9JB1 - chains FO and FP of the 12 polymer chains in the assembly; structure by electron microscopy, 2.50 A resolution.

== Chain FO (and FP) ==
Name: Amyloid-beta precursor protein
Notes: chain FP of this document is another copy of the same molecule, construct and numbering; everything in this record applies to it too
Reference sequence: P05067 (A4_HUMAN); residues 1-42 here correspond to UniProt positions 672-713 (UniProt number = residue number + 671)
Chain sequence (42 residues; each row starts with the number of its first residue):
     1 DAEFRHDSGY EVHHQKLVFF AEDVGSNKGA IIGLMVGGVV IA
Unresolved in the structure: 1-8
Modified / non-standard residues: D23 (D-aspartic acid; DAS)
Construct notes: modified residue (23)

== How chain FO and chain FP interact ==
Contacting residue pairs - 81 pairs, chain FO then chain FP:
  G9(FO) with G9(FP)
  Y10(FO) with G9(FP), hydrogen bond (backbone-backbone); Y10(FP), hydrophobic; E11(FP), hydrogen bond (backbone-backbone)
  E11(FO) with E11(FP)
  V12(FO) with E11(FP), hydrogen bond (backbone-backbone); V12(FP); H13(FP), hydrogen bond (backbone-backbone); Q15(FP), hydrogen bond (backbone-side chain)
  H13(FO) with H13(FP); Q15(FP)
  H14(FO) with H13(FP), hydrogen bond (backbone-backbone); H14(FP), hydrogen bond (backbone-backbone)
  Q15(FO) with H14(FP), hydrogen bond (backbone-backbone); Q15(FP), hydrogen bond; K16(FP), hydrogen bond (backbone-backbone)
  K16(FO) with K16(FP)
  L17(FO) with K16(FP), hydrogen bond (backbone-backbone); L17(FP); V18(FP), hydrogen bond (backbone-backbone)
  V18(FO) with V18(FP)
  F19(FO) with V18(FP), hydrogen bond (backbone-backbone); F19(FP), hydrophobic; F20(FP), hydrogen bond (backbone-backbone)
  F20(FO) with F20(FP), hydrophobic
  A21(FO) with F20(FP), hydrogen bond (backbone-backbone); A21(FP); E22(FP), hydrogen bond (backbone-backbone)
  E22(FO) with E22(FP)
  D23(FO) with E22(FP), hydrogen bond (backbone-backbone); D23(FP)
  V24(FO) with E22(FP); D23(FP), hydrogen bond (backbone-backbone); V24(FP); G25(FP), hydrogen bond (backbone-backbone)
  G25(FO) with G25(FP)
  S26(FO) with G25(FP), hydrogen bond (backbone-backbone); S26(FP)
  N27(FO) with S26(FP); N27(FP), hydrogen bond; K28(FP), hydrogen bond (backbone-backbone); G29(FP), hydrogen bond (backbone-backbone); I31(FP)
  K28(FO) with G29(FP); I41(FP)
  G29(FO) with G29(FP); A30(FP), hydrogen bond (backbone-backbone); I41(FP)
  A30(FO) with A30(FP); I41(FP)
  I31(FO) with A30(FP), hydrogen bond (backbone-backbone); I31(FP); I32(FP), hydrogen bond (backbone-backbone)
  I32(FO) with I32(FP); M35(FP), hydrophobic
  G33(FO) with F19(FP); I32(FP), hydrogen bond (backbone-backbone); G33(FP), hydrogen bond (backbone-backbone)
  L34(FO) with Q15(FP); L17(FP), hydrophobic; G33(FP), hydrogen bond (backbone-backbone); L34(FP); M35(FP), hydrogen bond (backbone-backbone)
  M35(FO) with M35(FP), hydrophobic; G37(FP)
  V36(FO) with Y10(FP); M35(FP), hydrogen bond (backbone-backbone); V36(FP); G37(FP), hydrogen bond (backbone-backbone)
  G37(FO) with Y10(FP); G37(FP)
  G38(FO) with G37(FP), hydrogen bond (backbone-backbone); G38(FP); V39(FP), hydrogen bond (backbone-backbone)
  V39(FO) with V39(FP)
  V40(FO) with V39(FP), hydrogen bond (backbone-backbone); V40(FP); I41(FP), hydrogen bond (backbone-backbone)
  I41(FO) with I41(FP)
  A42(FO) with I41(FP), hydrogen bond (backbone-backbone); A42(FP)

== Overview ==
The chain FO/chain FP interface involves 34 residues from each chain, with 37 hydrogen bonds. Among the polar
pairs are V12(FO)-Q15(FP), Q15(FO)-Q15(FP) and N27(FO)-N27(FP).
Chain FO and chain FP are both Amyloid-beta precursor protein; the structure, Cryo-EM structure of the type I
amyloid-beta 42 fibril containing a D-Asp at positions 7 and ..., was determined by electron microscopy,
deposited together with 9JAZ, 9JB0 and 9JB2.
